PDB entry 6GTW | X-ray diffraction, 2.50 A resolution | chain A

[Chain A]
Name: FimH protein
From: Escherichia coli F18+
UniProt: A0A0R4I961 (A0A0R4I961_ECOLX); residue numbers follow UniProt; this construct covers 1-159
Amino-acid sequence (159 residues; each row starts with the number of its first residue):
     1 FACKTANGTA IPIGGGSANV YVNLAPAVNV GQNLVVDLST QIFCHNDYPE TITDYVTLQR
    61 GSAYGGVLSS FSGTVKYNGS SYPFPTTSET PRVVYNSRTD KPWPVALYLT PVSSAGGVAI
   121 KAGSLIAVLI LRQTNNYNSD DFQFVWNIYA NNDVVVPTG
Unresolved in the structure: 159
Disulfides: C3-C44
Metal / ion sites: Ca2+: R98, D100

[Overview]
R98 and D100 coordinate Ca2+.
Chain A is FimH protein (Escherichia coli F18+); the structure, Crystal structure of the FimH lectin domain
from E.coli F18 in complex with trimannose, was determined by X-ray diffraction together with 6GTV, 6GTX,
6GTY, 6GTZ and 6GU0 from the same study.
